Entry 5S4T (X-ray diffraction, 2.27 A resolution); this record covers chains C and D of the 6 polymer chains in the assembly.

[Chain C]
Protein: Tubulin alpha-1B chain
From: Bos taurus
UniProtKB: P81947 (TBA1B_BOVIN); residues 1-451 here = UniProt positions 1-451
Sequence (451 residues; numbered 1 to 451; the number before each row is that of its first residue):
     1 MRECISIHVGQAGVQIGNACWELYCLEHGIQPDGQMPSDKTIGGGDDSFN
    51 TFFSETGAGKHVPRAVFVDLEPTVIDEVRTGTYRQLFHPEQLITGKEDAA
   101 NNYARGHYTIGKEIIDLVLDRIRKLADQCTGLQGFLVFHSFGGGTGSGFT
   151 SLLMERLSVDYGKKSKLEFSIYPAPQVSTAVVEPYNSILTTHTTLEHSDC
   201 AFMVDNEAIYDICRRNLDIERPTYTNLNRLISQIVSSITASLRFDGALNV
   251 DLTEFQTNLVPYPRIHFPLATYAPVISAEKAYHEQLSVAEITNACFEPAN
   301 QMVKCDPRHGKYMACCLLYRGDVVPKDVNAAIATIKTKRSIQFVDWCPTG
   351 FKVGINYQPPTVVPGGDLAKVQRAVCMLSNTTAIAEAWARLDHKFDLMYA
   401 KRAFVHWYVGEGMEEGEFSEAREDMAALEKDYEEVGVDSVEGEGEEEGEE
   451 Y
Disordered / not traced: 441-451
Metal / ion sites: Ca2+ site 1: Asp39, Thr41, Gly44, Glu55; Ca2+ site 2: Glu284 (shared with 1 residue of chain B)
Residues lining bound ligands: GTP (guanosine-5'-triphosphate): Gly10, Gln11, Ala12, Gln15, Ile16, Asp69, Asp98, Ala99, Ala100, Asn101, Ser140, Gly142, Gly143, Gly144, Thr145, Gly146, Ile171, Pro173, Val177, Ser178, Thr179, Glu183, Asn206, Tyr224, Leu227, Asn228, Ile231

[Chain D]
Protein: Tubulin beta-2B chain
From: Bos taurus
UniProtKB: Q6B856 (TBB2B_BOVIN); the author numbering skips numbers that UniProt does not, so the offset changes along the chain: 1-42 = UniProt 1-42; 45-360 = UniProt 43-358; 369-455 = UniProt 359-445
Sequence (445 residues; each row starts with the number of its first residue; note: 10 numbers in that range are skipped by the numbering (no residue carries them; nothing is unmodelled there)):
     1 MREIVHIQAGQCGNQIGAKFWEVISDEHGIDPTGSYHGDSDL
    45 QLERINVYYNEATGNKYVPRAILVDLEPGTMDSVRSGPFGQIFRPDNFVF
    95 GQSGAGNNWAKGHYTEGAELVDSVLDVVRKESESCDCLQGFQLTHSLGGG
   145 TGSGMGTLLISKIREEYPDRIMNTFSVMPSPKVSDTVVEPYNATLSVHQL
   195 VENTDETYCIDNEALYDICFRTLKLTTPTYGDLNHLVSATMSGVTTCLRF
   245 PGQLNADLRKLAVNMVPFPRLHFFMPGFAPLTSRGSQQYRALTVPELTQQ
   295 MFDSKNMMAACDPRHGRYLTVAAIFRGRMSMKEVDEQMLNVQNKNSSYFV
   345 EWIPNNVKTAVCDIPP
   369 RGLKMSATFIGNSTAIQELFKRISEQFTAMFRRKAFLHWYTGEGMDEMEF
   419 TEAESNMNDLVSEYQQYQDATADEQGEFEEEEGEDEA
Disordered / not traced: 281-285, 442-455
Metal / ion sites: Mg2+: Gln11 (together with GDP)
Residues lining bound ligands: GDP (guanosine-5'-diphosphate): Gly10, Gln11, Cys12, Gln15, Ile16, Ala99, Asn101, Ser140, Gly142, Gly143, Gly144, Thr145, Gly146, Val171, Pro173, Val177, Ser178, Glu183, Asn206, Leu209, Tyr224, Leu227, Asn228
UniProt features mapped onto this chain:
  - motif: Met1 to Ile4 (MREI motif)
  - binding site (GTP): Gln11, Glu71, Ser140, Gly144, Thr145, Gly146, Asn206, Asn228
  - binding site (Mg(2+)): Glu71
  - modified residue: Ser40 (Phosphoserine), Thr57 (Phosphothreonine), Lys60 (N6-acetyllysine), Ser174 (Phosphoserine), Thr287 (Phosphothreonine), Thr292 (Phosphothreonine), Arg320 (Omega-N-methylarginine), Glu448 (5-glutamyl polyglutamate)
  - cross-link (Glycyl lysine isopeptide (Lys-Gly)): Lys60 (interchain with G-Cter in ubiquitin), Lys326 (interchain with G-Cter in ubiquitin)

[Interface between chain C and chain D]
Pairs across the interface (53):
  Gln11(C) with Gln247(D), hydrogen bond
  Lys96(C) with Arg2(D); Asp130(D), salt bridge
  Glu97(C) with Arg2(D), salt bridge; Cys131(D); Arg164(D), salt bridge; Arg253(D), salt bridge
  Asp98(C) with Lys254(D), salt bridge
  Ala100(C) with Arg253(D); Lys254(D); Val257(D)
  Asn101(C) with Lys254(D)
  Arg105(C) with Arg253(D)
  Pro175(C) with Asn349(D)
  Ser178(C) with Lys352(D), hydrogen bond
  Thr179(C) with Gln247(D); Leu248(D); Asn258(D), hydrogen bond (backbone-side chain)
  Ala180(C) with Asn258(D)
  Val181(C) with Asn258(D), hydrogen bond (backbone-side chain); Ile347(D), hydrophobic; Pro348(D); Asn349(D)
  Glu220(C) with Lys326(D)
  Arg221(C) with Met325(D), hydrogen bond; Asp329(D), salt bridge
  Tyr224(C) with Gln247(D), hydrogen bond
  Lys394(C) with Asn349(D), hydrogen bond
  Leu397(C) with Glu345(D); Trp346(D); Ala440(D), hydrophobic
  Met398(C) with Trp346(D), hydrogen bond (backbone-backbone); Pro348(D)
  Lys401(C) with Phe262(D); Trp346(D); Ala438(D); Thr439(D), hydrogen bond (side chain-backbone)
  Arg402(C) with Phe262(D)
  Ala403(C) with Pro261(D); Phe262(D), hydrophobic
  Phe404(C) with Val257(D); Asn258(D); Val260(D); Pro261(D), hydrogen bond (backbone-backbone); Thr314(D); Ile347(D), hydrophobic
  His406(C) with Val260(D), hydrogen bond (side chain-backbone); Pro261(D); Phe262(D); Pro263(D)
  Trp407(C) with Ala256(D); Val257(D); Val260(D), hydrogen bond (side chain-backbone)
Also at the interface, not in a pair above, chain C (27 interface residues in all): Val182, Tyr210, Glu411
Also at the interface, not in a pair above, chain D (30 interface residues in all): Asp251, Asn350

[Summary]
Chain C and chain D form an interface of 27 and 30 residues respectively; the contacts include 12 hydrogen
bonds and 6 salt bridges. Polar contacts include Lys96(C)-Asp130(D), Glu97(C)-Arg2(D) and Glu97(C)-Arg164(D).
Ligands of chain C: GTP. Bound to chain D: GDP.
Chain C is Tubulin alpha-1B chain and chain D is Tubulin beta-2B chain, both from Bos taurus; the structure,
Tubulin-Z328695024-complex, was determined by X-ray diffraction together with 5S4L, 5S4M, 5S4N, 5S4O, 5S4P,
5S4Q and 52 further entries from the same study.
